PDB entry 8YRS | X-ray diffraction, 2.43 A resolution | chains B and D of the 6 polymer chains in the assembly

== Chain B ==
Molecule: ATP-dependent DNA helicase Q1
Source organism: Homo sapiens
Notes: EC 3.6.4.12
UniProt: P46063 (RECQ1_HUMAN); the construct has insertions or renumbered stretches relative to UniProt, so the offset changes along the chain: 49-480 = UniProt 49-480; 491-626 = UniProt 481-616
Chain sequence (599 residues; numbered 28 to 626; the number before each row is that of its first residue):
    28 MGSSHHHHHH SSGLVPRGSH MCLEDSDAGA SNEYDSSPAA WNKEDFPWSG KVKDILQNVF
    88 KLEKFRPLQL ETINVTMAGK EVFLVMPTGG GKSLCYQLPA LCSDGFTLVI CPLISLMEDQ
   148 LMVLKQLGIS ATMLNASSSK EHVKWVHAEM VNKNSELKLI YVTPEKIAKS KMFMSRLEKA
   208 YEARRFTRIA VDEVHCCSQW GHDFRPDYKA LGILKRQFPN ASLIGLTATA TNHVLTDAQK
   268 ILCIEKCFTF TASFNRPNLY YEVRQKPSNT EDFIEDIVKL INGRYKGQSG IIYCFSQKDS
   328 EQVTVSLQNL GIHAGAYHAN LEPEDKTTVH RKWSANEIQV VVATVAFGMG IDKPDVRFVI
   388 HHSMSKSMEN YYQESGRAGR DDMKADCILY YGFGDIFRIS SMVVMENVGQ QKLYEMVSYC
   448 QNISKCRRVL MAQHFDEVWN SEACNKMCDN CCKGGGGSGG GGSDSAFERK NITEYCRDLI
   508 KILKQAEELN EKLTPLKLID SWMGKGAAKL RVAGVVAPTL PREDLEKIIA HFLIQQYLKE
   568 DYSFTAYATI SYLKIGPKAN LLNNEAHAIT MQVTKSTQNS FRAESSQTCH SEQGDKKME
Unresolved in the structure: 28-62, 482-491, 603-626
Construct notes: initiating methionine (28); expression tag (29-48); linker (481-490)
Bound ions: Zn2+: Cys453, Cys471, Cys475, Cys478

== Chain D ==
Molecule: 27-nt DNA strand
Sequence (27 nucleotides; row label = number of the first residue in the row):
     1 CGGTATTGGA TCTCGACGCT CTCCCTT
Unresolved in the structure: 1, 26-27

== Interface between chain B and chain D ==
Pairs across the interface (25):
  Phe322(B) - DC23(D)  sugar contact
  Ser323(B) - DT22(D)  phosphate contact
  Ser323(B) - DC23(D)  phosphate contact
  Gln324(B) - DC23(D)  hydrogen bond to the phosphate
  Gln324(B) - DC24(D)  hydrogen bond to the phosphate
  Lys325(B) - DT20(D)  salt bridge to the phosphate
  His345(B) - DC24(D)  phosphate contact
  Ala346(B) - DC24(D)  hydrogen bond to the phosphate
  Ala346(B) - DC25(D)  phosphate contact
  Thr371(B) - DC23(D)  phosphate contact
  Thr371(B) - DC24(D)  hydrogen bond to the phosphate
  Val372(B) - DC23(D)  phosphate contact
  Val372(B) - DC24(D)  sugar contact
  Ala373(B) - DC24(D)  phosphate contact
  Lys393(B) - DC23(D)  base contact
  Arg425(B) - DT22(D)  base contact
  Ser428(B) - DT22(D)  base contact
  Met429(B) - DT22(D)  hydrogen bond to the base
  Met429(B) - DC23(D)  hydrogen bond to the base
  Val430(B) - DC23(D)  base contact
  Glu433(B) - DC23(D)  hydrogen bond to the base
  Arg538(B) - DT13(D)  salt bridge to the phosphate
  Tyr574(B) - DT20(D)  stacking on the base
  Tyr574(B) - DC21(D)  sugar contact
  Thr576(B) - DT22(D)  hydrogen bond to the base
Interface residues without a listed pair, chain B (20 interface residues in all): Ala535, Ala575
Interface residues without a listed pair, chain D (8 interface residues in all): DC14

== In short ==
20 residues of chain B face 8 of chain D across their interface, with 8 hydrogen bonds, 2 salt bridges and 1
aromatic stacking contact. Polar contacts include Met429(B)-DT22(D), Met429(B)-DC23(D) and Glu433(B)-DC23(D).
Cys453(B), Cys471(B), Cys475(B) and Cys478(B) coordinate Zn2+.
Here chain B is ATP-dependent DNA helicase Q1 (Homo sapiens) and chain D is a 27-nt DNA strand. Entry 8YRS
(Crystal structure of human RECQ1 helicase containing a flexible linker in complex with tailed duplex DNA) was
determined by X-ray diffraction.
